PDB entry 8CDX | X-ray diffraction, 1.33 A resolution | chain AAA

[Chain AAA]
Protein: Carbonic anhydrase 1
From: Homo sapiens
Notes: EC 4.2.1.1
Reference sequence: P00915 (CAH1_HUMAN); residues 0-260 here correspond to UniProt positions 1-261 (UniProt number = residue number + 1)
Chain sequence (261 residues; numbered 0 to 260; the number before each row is that of its first residue; numbering starts at 0):
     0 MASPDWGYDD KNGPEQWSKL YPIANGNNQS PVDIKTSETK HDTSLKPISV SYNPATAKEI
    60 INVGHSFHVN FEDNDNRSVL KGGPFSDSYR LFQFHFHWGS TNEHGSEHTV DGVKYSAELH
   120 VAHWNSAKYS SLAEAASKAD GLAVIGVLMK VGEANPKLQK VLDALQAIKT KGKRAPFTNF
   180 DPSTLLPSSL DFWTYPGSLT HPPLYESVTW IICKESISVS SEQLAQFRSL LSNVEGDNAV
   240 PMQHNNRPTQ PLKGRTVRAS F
Not modelled in the structure: 0-3
Swiss-Prot annotation at these positions:
  - active site: H64 (Proton donor/acceptor)
  - binding site (Zn(2+)): H64, H67, H94, H96, H119, H200
  - binding site (substrate): T199, H200
  - modified residue: A1 (N-acetylalanine)
Ion coordination: Zn2+: H94, H96, H119 (together with 1-ethyl-3-(4-sulfamoylphenyl)urea)
Residues lining bound ligands: 1-ethyl-3-(4-sulfamoylphenyl)urea (UE7): H67, F91, Q92, H94, H96, E106, H119, A121, A135, V143, S197, L198, T199, H200, W209
Reported in the primary citation:
  - binding site for 1-ethyl-3-(4-sulfamoylphenyl)urea: Q92, H94, A121, A135, L198, T199

[Summary]
Chain AAA binds 1-ethyl-3-(4-sulfamoylphenyl)urea. H94, H96 and H119 form the Zn2+ site. Curated annotation
(UniProt) lists active-site residue H64, 6 Zn2+-binding residues and substrate-binding residues T199 and H200.
The paper reports a binding site for 1-ethyl-3-(4-sulfamoylphenyl)urea at Q92, H94 and A121 among others.
Chain AAA is Carbonic anhydrase 1 (Homo sapiens); the structure, Human carbonic anhydrase I complexed with
4-(3-ethylureido)benzenesulfonamide, was determined by X-ray diffraction together with 8CDZ from the same
study.
